Entry 3SH5 (X-ray diffraction, 2.80 A resolution); this record covers chain A.

# Chain A
Protein: LG3 peptide
Organism: Homo sapiens
Reference sequence: P98160 (PGBM_HUMAN); residues 1-195 here correspond to UniProt positions 4197-4391 (UniProt number = residue number + 4196)
Chain sequence (195 residues; row label = number of the first residue in the row):
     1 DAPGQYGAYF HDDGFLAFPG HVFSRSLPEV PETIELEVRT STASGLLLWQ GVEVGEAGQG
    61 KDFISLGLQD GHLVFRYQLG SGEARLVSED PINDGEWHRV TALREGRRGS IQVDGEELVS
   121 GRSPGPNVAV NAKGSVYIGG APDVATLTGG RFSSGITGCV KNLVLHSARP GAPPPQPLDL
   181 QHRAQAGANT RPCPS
Disordered / not traced: 1-6, 54-59
Curated features (UniProtKB/Swiss-Prot):
  - region: Leu-103 to Glu-105 (Mediates motor neuron attachment)
  - binding site (Ca(2+)): Asp-62, Leu-79, Ala-129, Asn-131
Disulfide bonds: Cys-159/Cys-193
Metal / ion sites: Ca2+: Asp-62, Leu-79, Ala-129, Asn-131

# Overview
The Ca2+ site is built by Asp-62, Leu-79, Ala-129 and Asn-131. From UniProt: 4 Ca2+-binding residues.
Chain A is LG3 peptide (Homo sapiens); the structure, Calcium-bound Laminin G like domain 3 from human
perlecan, was determined by X-ray diffraction (same publication as 3SH4).
